7TRU - chain A; structure by X-ray diffraction, 1.45 A resolution.

[Chain A]
Molecule: Cytochrome P450
From: Rhodopseudomonas palustris
UniProtKB: Q2IU02 (Q2IU02_RHOP2); residues 0-409 here correspond to UniProt positions 1-410 (UniProt number = residue number + 1)
Sequence (410 residues; numbered 0 to 409; the number before each row is that of its first residue; numbering starts at 0):
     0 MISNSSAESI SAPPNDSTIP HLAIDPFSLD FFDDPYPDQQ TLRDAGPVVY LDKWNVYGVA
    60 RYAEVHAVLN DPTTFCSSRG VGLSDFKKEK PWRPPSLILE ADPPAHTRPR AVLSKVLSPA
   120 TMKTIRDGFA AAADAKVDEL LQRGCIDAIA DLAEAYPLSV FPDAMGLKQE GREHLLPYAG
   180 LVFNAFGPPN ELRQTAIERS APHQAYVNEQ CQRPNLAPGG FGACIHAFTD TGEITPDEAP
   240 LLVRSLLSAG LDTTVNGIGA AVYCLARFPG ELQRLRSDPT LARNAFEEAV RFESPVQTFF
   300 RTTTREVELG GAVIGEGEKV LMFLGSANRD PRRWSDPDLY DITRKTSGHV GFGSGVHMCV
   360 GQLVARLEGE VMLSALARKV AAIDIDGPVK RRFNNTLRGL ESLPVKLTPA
Not modelled in the structure: 0-16
Bound ions: heme Fe near C358 (its only coordinating residue here)
Ligand contacts:
  - heme (HEM): L68, V80, I97, L98, H105, R109, L112, L116, F160, S244, L245, A248, G249, T252, T253, G256, F285, V289, P294, V295, F298, R300, L323, G350, F351, G352, V355, H356, C358, V359, G360, V363, A364
  - 4-(thiophen-2-yl)benzoic acid (KQR): R92, S95, I97, L98, V181, F182, F185, R243, S244, S247, A248, V295, F298
What the authors report for this chain:
  - binding site for 4-(thiophen-2-yl)benzoic acid: R92, S95, R243, S244, F298
  - conformationally variable residues (side-chain flip): T395

[Overview]
Bound to chain A: 4-(thiophen-2-yl)benzoic acid and heme. The paper reports a binding site for
4-(thiophen-2-yl)benzoic acid at R92, S95 and R243 among others; conformational variability at T395.
Chain A is Cytochrome P450 (Rhodopseudomonas palustris); the structure, The crystal structure of WT CYP199A4
bound to 4-(thiophen-2-yl)benzoic acid, was determined by X-ray diffraction together with 7TRT from the same
study.
